Entry 3IRH (X-ray diffraction, 2.40 A resolution); this record covers chains A and C of the 4 polymer chains in the assembly.

# Chain A (and C)
Name: HD domain protein
Source organism: Enterococcus faecalis
Notes: chain C of this document is another copy of the same molecule, construct and numbering; everything in this record applies to it too
UniProt: Q836G9 (Q836G9_ENTFA); numbering as in UniProt (aligned over 1-456)
Sequence (480 residues; numbered -23 to 456; the number before each row is that of its first residue; numbers below 1 keep their minus sign (Met-23 is residue -23)):
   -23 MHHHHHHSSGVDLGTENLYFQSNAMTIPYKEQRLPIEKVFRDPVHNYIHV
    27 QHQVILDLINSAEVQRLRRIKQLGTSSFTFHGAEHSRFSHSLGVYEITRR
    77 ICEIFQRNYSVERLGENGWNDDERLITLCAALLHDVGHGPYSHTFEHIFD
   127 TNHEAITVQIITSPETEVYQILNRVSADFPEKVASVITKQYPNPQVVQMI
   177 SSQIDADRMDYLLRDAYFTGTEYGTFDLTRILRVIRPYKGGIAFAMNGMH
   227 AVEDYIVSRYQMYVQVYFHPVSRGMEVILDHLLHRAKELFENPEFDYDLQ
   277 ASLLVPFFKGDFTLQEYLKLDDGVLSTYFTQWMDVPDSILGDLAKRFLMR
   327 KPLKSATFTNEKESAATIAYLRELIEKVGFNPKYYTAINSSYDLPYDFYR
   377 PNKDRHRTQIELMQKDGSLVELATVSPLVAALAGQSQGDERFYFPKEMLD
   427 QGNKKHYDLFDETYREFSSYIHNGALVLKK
Disordered / not traced: -23 to 1, 427-431 (chain C: -23 to 0, 427-428)
Construct notes: expression tag (-23 to 0)
Metal / ion sites: Ca2+: His66, His110, Asp111, Asp183
Ligand contacts:
  - 2'-deoxyguanosine-5'-triphosphate (DGT), molecule 1: Lys14, Val15, Phe16, Leu32, Ile35, Asn36, Gln41, Arg44, Phe64
  - 2'-deoxyguanosine-5'-triphosphate (DGT), molecule 2: Phe54, Thr55, Val247, Arg326, Pro328, Lys330, Lys422
Reported in the primary citation:
  - binding site for 2'-deoxyguanosine-5'-triphosphate: Lys14, Asn36, Gln41, Arg44, Phe64, Arg326, Lys330, Lys422
  - binding site for 2'-deoxyadenosine 5'-triphosphate: Gln48, Leu49, Arg63, His119, Tyr187, Asp191, Tyr239, Tyr243, Tyr368
  - catalytic residues: His114, Glu122, His129 (proposed by the authors, not directly observed)
  - conformationally variable residues (order/disorder transition): Ser366 to Gln385

# Interface between chain A and chain C
Pairs across the interface (13; chain A residue first):
  Val15(A) - Arg209(C)
  Arg17(A) - Arg206(C)
  Asn22(A) - Asp203(C)  hydrogen bond
  Asn22(A) - Thr205(C)
  Asn22(A) - Arg206(C)  hydrogen bond
  Tyr23(A) - Arg206(C)  hydrogen bond
  Arg83(A) - Arg83(C)
  Asp203(A) - Asn22(C)  hydrogen bond
  Thr205(A) - Asn22(C)
  Arg206(A) - Arg17(C)
  Arg206(A) - Asn22(C)  hydrogen bond
  Arg206(A) - Tyr23(C)
  Arg209(A) - Tyr23(C)  hydrogen bond
Interface residues without a listed pair, chain A (10 interface residues in all): Glu13
Interface residues without a listed pair, chain C (10 interface residues in all): Val15, His25

# Summary
The chain A/chain C interface involves 10 residues from each chain, with 6 hydrogen bonds. Polar contacts
include Asn22(A)-Asp203(C), Asn22(A)-Arg206(C) and Tyr23(A)-Arg206(C). Chain A binds
2'-deoxyguanosine-5'-triphosphate. The paper reports catalytic residues His114(A), Glu122(A) and His129(A); a
binding site for 2'-deoxyadenosine 5'-triphosphate at Gln48(A), Leu49(A) and Arg63(A) among others.
Chain A and chain C are both HD domain protein (Enterococcus faecalis); the structure, Structure of an
Enterococcus Faecalis HD-domain protein complexed with dGTP and dATP, was determined by X-ray diffraction
together with 2O6I from the same study.
